5KIJ - chain A; structure by X-ray diffraction, 1.65 A resolution.

[Chain A]
Protein: Endoplasmic reticulum mannosyl-oligosaccharide 1,2-alpha-mannosidase
Organism: Homo sapiens
Notes: EC 3.2.1.113
UniProt: Q9UKM7 (MA1B1_HUMAN); residues 245-696 here = UniProt positions 245-696
Sequence (452 residues; numbered 245 to 696; the number before each row is that of its first residue):
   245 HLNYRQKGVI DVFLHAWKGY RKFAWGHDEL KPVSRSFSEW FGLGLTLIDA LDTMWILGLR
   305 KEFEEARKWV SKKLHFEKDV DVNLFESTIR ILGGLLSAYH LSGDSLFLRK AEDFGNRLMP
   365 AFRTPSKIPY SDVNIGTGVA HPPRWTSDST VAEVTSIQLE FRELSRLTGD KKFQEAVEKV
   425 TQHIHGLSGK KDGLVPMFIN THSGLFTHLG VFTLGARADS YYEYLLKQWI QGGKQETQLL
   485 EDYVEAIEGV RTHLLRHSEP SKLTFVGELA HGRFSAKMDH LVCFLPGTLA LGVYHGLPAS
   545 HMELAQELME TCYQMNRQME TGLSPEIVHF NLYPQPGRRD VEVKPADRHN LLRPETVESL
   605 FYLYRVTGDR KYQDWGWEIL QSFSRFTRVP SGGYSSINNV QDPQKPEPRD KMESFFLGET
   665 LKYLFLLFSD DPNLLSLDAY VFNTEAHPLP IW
Swiss-Prot annotation at these positions:
  - active site: Glu-330 (Proton donor), Asp-463, Glu-570 (Proton donor), Glu-599
  - binding site (Ca(2+)): Thr-688
  - natural variant: Arg-334 (R334C: In RAFQS), Glu-397 (E397K: In RAFQS)
  - mutagenesis: Glu-330 (E330Q: About 44-fold reduction in K(cat), slight reduction in K(m), about 100-fold increase in binding affinity for Man(9)GlcnAc(2) but no change in binding affinity for the inhibitor, dMNJ ...), Asp-463 (D463N: Some reduction in K(cat) but no change in K(m), abolishes almost all binding to Man(9)GlcnAc(2) but reduced binding to the inhibitor dMNJ by about 73-fold ...), His-524 (H524A: About 4-fold reduction in K(cat)), Glu-599 (E599Q: Very significant reduction in K(cat), 4-fold weaker binding affinity for Man(9)GlcnAc(2) but about 1000-fold reduction in binding affinity for the inhibitor, dMNJ ...)
Disulfides: Cys-527/Cys-556
Ion coordination: lanthanum (III) ion: Thr-688 (together with alpha-D-mannopyranose)
Residues lining bound ligands:
  - 1,4-butanediol (BU1), molecule 1: His-259, Arg-632, Pro-634
  - 1,4-butanediol (BU1), molecule 2: Lys-275, Ser-278, Asp-654
  - 1,4-butanediol (BU1), molecule 3: Asn-360, Arg-361, Met-363, Pro-364, Arg-367, Ile-379, Gly-382
  - 1,4-butanediol (BU1), molecule 4: Leu-595, Arg-597, Phe-659
From the paper describing this entry:
  - mutagenesis - T688A: decreased catalytic activity (citing earlier work)
  - lanthanum (III) ion coordination: Thr-688
  - binding site for alpha-D-mannopyranose: Asn-327, Ser-375, Asp-376, Glu-397, Arg-461, Asp-463, Asp-523, Glu-570, Ala-590, Asp-591, Arg-597, Glu-599, Phe-659, Glu-663, Thr-688, Glu-689
  - binding site for beta-D-mannopyranose: Arg-461
  - binding site for N-acetylglucosamine: Trp-389, Arg-461
  - mutagenesis - N327S, N327S/S375A/D376L/R461L/D523G/A590N/D591E, S375A, D376L, W389A, R461L, D523G, A590N, D591E: decreased catalytic activity
  - specificity-determining residues: Trp-389, Arg-461

[Overview]
Chain A binds 4 copies of 1,4-butanediol. Curated annotation (UniProt) lists 4 active-site residues,
Ca2+-binding residue Thr-688 and 4 mutagenesis sites. The paper reports a binding site for
alpha-D-mannopyranose at Asn-327, Ser-375 and Asp-376 among others; T688A, N327S and
N327S/S375A/D376L/R461L/D523G/A590N/D591E, among others, reduce catalytic activity; 10 substitutions were
tested in all.
Chain A is Endoplasmic reticulum mannosyl-oligosaccharide 1,2-alpha-mannosidase (Homo sapiens); the structure,
Crystal structure of the class I human endoplasmic reticulum 1,2-alpha-mannosidase and Man9GlcNAc2-PA complex,
was determined by X-ray diffraction (same publication as 5KK7 and 5KKB).
